Entry 1GUT (X-ray diffraction, 1.50 A resolution); this record covers chains A and E of the 6 polymer chains in the assembly.

# Chain A (and E)
Name: Molybdate binding protein II
From: Clostridium pasteurianum
Notes: chain E of this document is another copy of the same molecule, construct and numbering; everything in this record applies to it too
Reference sequence: P08854 (MOP2_CLOPA); numbering as in UniProt (aligned over 1-68)
Chain sequence (68 residues; each row starts with the number of its first residue):
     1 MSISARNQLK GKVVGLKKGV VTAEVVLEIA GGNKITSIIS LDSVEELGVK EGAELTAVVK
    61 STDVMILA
Disordered / not traced: 1
Ion coordination: Mg2+: Asp63 (shared with 1 residue of chain B; 1 residue of chain C)

# Chain A / chain E interface
Contacting residue pairs (16):
  Ser4(A) - Glu46(E)
  Ser4(A) - Leu47(E)
  Arg6(A) - Ser40(E)
  Arg6(A) - Asp42(E)  hydrogen bond (side chain-backbone)
  Arg6(A) - Ser43(E)
  Arg6(A) - Glu46(E)  salt bridge
  Ile39(A) - Ser4(E)
  Ser40(A) - Arg6(E)
  Asp42(A) - Arg6(E)
  Ser43(A) - Ser4(E)  hydrogen bond (side chain-backbone)
  Ser43(A) - Arg6(E)
  Glu46(A) - Arg6(E)  salt bridge
  Leu47(A) - Ser2(E)
  Leu47(A) - Ser4(E)
  Lys60(A) - Ile38(E)  hydrogen bond (side chain-backbone)
  Asp63(A) - Lys60(E)  salt bridge
Interface residues without a listed pair, chain A (12 interface residues in all): Ile3, Ser61
Interface residues without a listed pair, chain E (12 interface residues in all): Ile3, Ile39

# Overview
The chain A/chain E interface involves 12 residues from each chain; the contacts include 3 hydrogen bonds and
3 salt bridges. Polar contacts include Arg6(A)-Glu46(E), Asp63(A)-Lys60(E) and Arg6(A)-Asp42(E).
Both chains are Molybdate binding protein II (Clostridium pasteurianum). Entry 1GUT (MopII from Clostridium
pasteurianum (apo2)) was determined by X-ray diffraction, deposited together with 1GUG, 1GUN, 1GUO and 1GUS.
